9EK7 - chains B and G of the 4 polymer chains in the assembly; structure by X-ray diffraction, 2.15 A resolution.

[Chain B]
Name: TCR alpha
Source organism: Homo sapiens
Amino-acid sequence (204 residues; each row starts with the number of its first residue; numbering starts at 0):
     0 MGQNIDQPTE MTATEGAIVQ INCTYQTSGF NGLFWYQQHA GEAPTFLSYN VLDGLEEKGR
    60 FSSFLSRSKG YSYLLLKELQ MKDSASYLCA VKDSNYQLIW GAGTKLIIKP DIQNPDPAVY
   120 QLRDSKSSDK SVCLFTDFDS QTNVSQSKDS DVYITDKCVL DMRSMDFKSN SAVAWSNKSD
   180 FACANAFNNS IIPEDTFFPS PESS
Unresolved in the structure: 0, 201-203
Disulfide bonds: Cys22-Cys88, Cys132-Cys182

[Chain G]
Name: TCR beta
Source organism: Homo sapiens
Amino-acid sequence (246 residues; each row starts with the number of its first residue; numbering starts at 0):
     0 MNAGVTQTPK FQVLKTGQSM TLQCAQDMNH NSMYWYRQDP GMGLRLIYYS ASEGTTDKGE
    60 VPNGYNVSRL NKREFSLRLE SAAPSQTSVY FCASSVWTGE GSGELFFGEG SRLTVLEDLK
   120 NVFPPEVAVF EPSEAEISHT QKATLVCLAT GFYPDHVELS WWVNGKEVHS GVCTDPQPLK
   180 EQPALNDSRY ALSSRLRVSA TFWQNPRNHF RCQVQFYGLS ENDEWTQDRA KPVTQIVSAE
   240 AWGRAD
Unresolved in the structure: 0, 245
Disulfide bonds: Cys23-Cys91, Cys146-Cys211
Ion coordination: Na+: Tyr47, Pro61, Tyr64

[How chain B and chain G interact]
Contacting residue pairs (87):
  Phe33(B) with Gly100(G); Ser101(G); Gly102(G)
  Tyr35(B) with Glu103(G); Leu104(G), hydrogen bond (side chain-backbone)
  Gln37(B) with Gln37(G), hydrogen bond; Phe90(G)
  Glu41(B) with Phe90(G)
  Ala42(B) with Phe90(G), hydrophobic; Phe106(G), hydrophobic; Gly107(G)
  Pro43(B) with Phe106(G)
  Phe45(B) with Glu103(G)
  Tyr48(B) with Gly100(G); Ser101(G)
  Lys91(B) with Glu99(G), hydrogen bond (side chain-backbone); Gly100(G), hydrogen bond (side chain-backbone); Gly102(G)
  Tyr95(B) with Gly98(G)
  Leu97(B) with Leu104(G), hydrophobic
  Trp99(B) with Tyr35(G), hydrogen bond; Gly42(G); Leu43(G); Leu104(G), hydrophobic; Phe106(G), hydrophobic
  Gly100(B) with Gly42(G)
  Ala101(B) with Met41(G); Gly42(G)
  Asp115(B) with His138(G), salt bridge
  Tyr119(B) with Ser132(G); Ala134(G); Glu135(G); His138(G); Thr139(G)
  Gln120(B) with Ser132(G)
  Leu121(B) with Phe129(G); Glu130(G); Val145(G), hydrophobic
  Arg122(B) with Phe129(G); Glu130(G), hydrogen bond (backbone-backbone); Pro131(G); Arg243(G)
  Ser124(B) with Val128(G); Phe129(G)
  Ser127(B) with Ala127(G); Phe129(G)
  Lys129(B) with Phe129(G); Leu147(G); Thr149(G)
  Val131(B) with Phe129(G), hydrophobic; Leu147(G), hydrophobic
  Leu133(B) with Thr143(G)
  Thr135(B) with Arg196(G)
  Asp136(B) with Thr139(G); Arg196(G), salt bridge
  Tyr152(B) with Leu178(G), hydrophobic; Glu180(G)
  Ile153(B) with Leu178(G)
  Thr154(B) with Asp174(G); Leu178(G); Ser192(G); Arg194(G)
  Asp155(B) with Arg194(G)
  Cys157(B) with Cys172(G), disulfide; Thr173(G); Arg194(G)
  Val158(B) with Cys172(G), hydrogen bond (backbone-side chain)
  Leu159(B) with Gly170(G); Cys172(G), hydrophobic; Arg196(G)
  Asp160(B) with Ser169(G); Gly170(G), hydrogen bond (backbone-backbone)
  Met161(B) with Lys141(G); Arg196(G); Val197(G)
  Arg162(B) with Ser169(G), hydrogen bond (backbone-side chain)
  Met164(B) with Ser198(G)
  Phe166(B) with Lys141(G); Arg196(G)
  Ser168(B) with Arg196(G), hydrogen bond
  Ser170(B) with Arg194(G), hydrogen bond
  Val172(B) with Arg194(G)
  Trp174(B) with Leu147(G), hydrophobic; Leu178(G), hydrophobic; Ala190(G), hydrophobic
  Phe196(B) with His138(G)
  Pro198(B) with Ala134(G), hydrophobic
Also at the interface, not in a pair above, chain B (50 interface residues in all): Asn30, Gly40, Leu87, Asp123, Ser163, Ala171
Also at the interface, not in a pair above, chain G (50 interface residues in all): Lys9, Gly40, Glu108, Glu125, Glu133, Val171
Disulfides between the chains: Cys157(B)-Cys172(G)

[Overview]
The chain B/chain G interface involves 50 residues from each chain; the contacts include 1 disulfide bond, 11
hydrogen bonds and 2 salt bridges. Polar contacts include Asp115(B)-His138(G), Asp136(B)-Arg196(G) and
Tyr35(B)-Leu104(G). The Na+ site is built by Tyr47(G), Pro61(G) and Tyr64(G).
Here chain B is TCR alpha and chain G is TCR beta, both from Homo sapiens. Entry 9EK7 (Crystal structure of
MAIT TCR in complex with MR1-5FdU) was determined by X-ray diffraction (same publication as 9EK6).
